Entry 6MRJ (X-ray diffraction, 2.80 A resolution); this record covers chains B and M of the 6 polymer chains in the assembly.

Chain B:
Molecule: Nickel-responsive regulator
Source organism: Helicobacter pylori (strain ATCC 700392 / 26695)
Reference sequence: O25896 (NIKR_HELPY); residues 1-148 here = UniProt positions 1-148
Chain sequence (148 residues; each row starts with the number of its first residue):
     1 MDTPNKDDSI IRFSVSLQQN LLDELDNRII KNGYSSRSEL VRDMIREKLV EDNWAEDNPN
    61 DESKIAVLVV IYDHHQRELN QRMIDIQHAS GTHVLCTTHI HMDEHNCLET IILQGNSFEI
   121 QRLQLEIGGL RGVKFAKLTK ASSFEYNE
Unresolved in the structure: 1-6
UniProt features mapped onto this chain:
  - binding site (Ni(2+)): His88, His99, His101, Cys107
Bound ions: Mg2+: Glu39, Asp43 (shared with 2 residues of chain A); Ni2+ site 1: His88 (shared with 3 residues of chain C); Ni2+ site 2: His99, His101, Cys107 (shared with 1 residue of chain C)

Chain M:
Molecule: 36-nt DNA strand
Sequence (36 nucleotides; row label = number of the first residue in the row; numbering starts at 0):
     0 CCAGATATAA CACTAATTCA TTTTAAATAA TAATTA

Chain B / chain M interface:
Contacting residue pairs (4):
  Ser14(B) - DA8(M)  hydrogen bond to the base
  Ser14(B) - DA9(M)  base contact
  Ser16(B) - DA6(M)  hydrogen bond to the phosphate
  Ser16(B) - DT7(M)  base contact
Also at the interface, not in a pair above, chain B (4 interface residues in all): Arg12, Val15
Also at the interface, not in a pair above, chain M (7 interface residues in all): DT5, DC10, DA11

Overview:
The interface between chain B and chain M involves 4 residues on one side and 7 on the other, with 2 hydrogen
bonds. Polar contacts include Ser14(B)-DA8(M) and Ser16(B)-DA6(M). Glu39(B) and Asp43(B) coordinate Mg2+. From
UniProt: 4 Ni2+-binding residues on chain B.
Chain B is Nickel-responsive regulator (Helicobacter pylori (strain ATCC 700392 / 26695)) and chain M is a
36-nt DNA strand; the structure, Crystal structure of H.pylori NikR in complex with DNA, was determined by
X-ray diffraction.
